2RE3 - chain A; structure by X-ray diffraction, 2.50 A resolution.

# Chain A
Protein: Uncharacterized protein
Source organism: Silicibacter pomeroyi DSS-3
UniProt: Q5LWU5 (Q5LWU5_SILPO); residues 1-193 here = UniProt positions 1-193
Amino-acid sequence (194 residues; each row starts with the number of its first residue; numbering starts at 0):
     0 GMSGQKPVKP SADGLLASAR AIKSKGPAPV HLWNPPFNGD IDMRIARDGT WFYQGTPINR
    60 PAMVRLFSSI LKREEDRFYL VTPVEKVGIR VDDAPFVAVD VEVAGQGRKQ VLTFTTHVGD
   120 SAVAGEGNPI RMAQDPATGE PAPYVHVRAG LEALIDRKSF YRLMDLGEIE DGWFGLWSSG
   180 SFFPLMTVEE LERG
Not modelled in the structure: 0-9, 193
Differences from the reference sequence: expression tag (0)
Modified residues: Mse-1 (selenomethionine); Mse-42, Mse-62, Mse-131, Mse-163, Mse-185 (selenomethionine; parent Met)

# Summary
Chain A is Uncharacterized protein (Silicibacter pomeroyi DSS-3); the structure, CRYSTAL STRUCTURE OF a
DUF1285 family protein (SPO_0140) FROM SILICIBACTER POMEROYI DSS-3 AT 2.50 A RESOLUTION, was determined by
X-ray diffraction together with 2RA9 from the same study.
